Entry 6UEN (electron microscopy, 3.67 A resolution); this record covers chains A and D of the 5 polymer chains in the assembly.

[Chain A]
Name: RNA-directed RNA polymerase L
Source organism: Human respiratory syncytial virus
Notes: EC 2.7.7.48, 2.1.1.56, 2.7.7.-, 2.7.7.88
UniProt: G8EJ12 (G8EJ12_HRSV); numbering as in UniProt (aligned over 1-1500)
Sequence (1500 residues; row label = number of the first residue in the row):
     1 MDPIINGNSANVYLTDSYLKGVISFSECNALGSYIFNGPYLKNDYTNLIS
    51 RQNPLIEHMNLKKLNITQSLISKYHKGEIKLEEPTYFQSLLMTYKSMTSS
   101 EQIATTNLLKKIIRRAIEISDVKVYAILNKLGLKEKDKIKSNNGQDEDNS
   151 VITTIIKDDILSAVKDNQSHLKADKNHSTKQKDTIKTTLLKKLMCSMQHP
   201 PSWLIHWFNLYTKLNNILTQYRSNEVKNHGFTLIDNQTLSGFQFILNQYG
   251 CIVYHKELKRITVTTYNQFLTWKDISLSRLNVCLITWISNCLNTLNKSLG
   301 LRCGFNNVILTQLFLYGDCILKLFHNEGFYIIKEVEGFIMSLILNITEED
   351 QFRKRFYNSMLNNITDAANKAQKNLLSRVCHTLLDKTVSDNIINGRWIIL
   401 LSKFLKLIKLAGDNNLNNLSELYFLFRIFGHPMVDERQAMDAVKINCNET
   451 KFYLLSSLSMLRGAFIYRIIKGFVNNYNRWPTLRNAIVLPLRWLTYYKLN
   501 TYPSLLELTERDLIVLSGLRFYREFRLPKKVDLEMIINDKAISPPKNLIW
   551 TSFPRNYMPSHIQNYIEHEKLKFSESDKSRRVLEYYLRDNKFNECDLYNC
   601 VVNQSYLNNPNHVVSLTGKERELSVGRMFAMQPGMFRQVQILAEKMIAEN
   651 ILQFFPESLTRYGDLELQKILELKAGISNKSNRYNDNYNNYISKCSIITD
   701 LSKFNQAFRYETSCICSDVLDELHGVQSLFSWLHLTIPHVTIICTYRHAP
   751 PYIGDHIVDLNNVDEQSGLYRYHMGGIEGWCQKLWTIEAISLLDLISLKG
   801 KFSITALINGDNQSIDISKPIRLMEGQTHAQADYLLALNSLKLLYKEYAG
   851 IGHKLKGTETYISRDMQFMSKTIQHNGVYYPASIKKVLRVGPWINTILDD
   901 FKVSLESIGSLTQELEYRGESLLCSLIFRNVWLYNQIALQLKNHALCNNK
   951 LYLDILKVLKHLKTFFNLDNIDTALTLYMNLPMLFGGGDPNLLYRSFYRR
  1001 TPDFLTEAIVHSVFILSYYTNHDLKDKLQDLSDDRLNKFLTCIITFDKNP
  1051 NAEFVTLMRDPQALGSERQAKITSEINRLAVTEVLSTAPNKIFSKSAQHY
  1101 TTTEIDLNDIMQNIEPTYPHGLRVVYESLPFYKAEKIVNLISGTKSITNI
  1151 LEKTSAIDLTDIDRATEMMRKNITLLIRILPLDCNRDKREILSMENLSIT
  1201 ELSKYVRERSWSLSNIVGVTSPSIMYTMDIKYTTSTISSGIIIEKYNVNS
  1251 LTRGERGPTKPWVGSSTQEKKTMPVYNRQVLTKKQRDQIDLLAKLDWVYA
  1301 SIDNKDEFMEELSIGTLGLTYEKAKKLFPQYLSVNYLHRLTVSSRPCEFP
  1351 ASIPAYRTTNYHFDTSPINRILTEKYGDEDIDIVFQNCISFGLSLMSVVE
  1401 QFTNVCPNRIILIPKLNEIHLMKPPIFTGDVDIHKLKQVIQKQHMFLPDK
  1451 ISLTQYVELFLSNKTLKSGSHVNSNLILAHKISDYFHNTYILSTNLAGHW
Not modelled in the structure: 1-9, 139-166, 660-691, 1462-1500
Reported in the primary citation:
  - catalytic residues: Asp811
  - mutagenesis - D811A: abolished catalytic activity on TrC25
  - conformationally variable residues (loop rearrangement, order/disorder transition): Thr660 to Tyr691, Ser1265 to Thr1282

[Chain D]
Name: the phosphoprotein (P) of human respiratory syncytial virus
Source organism: Human respiratory syncytial virus
UniProt: G3C7Q7 (G3C7Q7_HRSV); residues 1-241 here = UniProt positions 1-241
Sequence (241 residues; row label = number of the first residue in the row):
     1 MEKFAPEFHGEDANNRATKFLESIKGKFTSPKDPKKKDSIISVNSIDIEV
    51 TKESPITSNSTIINPTNETDDTAGNKPNYQRKPLVSFKEDPTPSDNPFSK
   101 LYKETIETFDNNEEESSYSYEEINDQTNDNITARLDRIDEKLSEILGMLH
   151 TLVVASAGPTSARDGIRDAMVGLREEMIEKIRTEALMTNDRLEAMARLRN
   201 EESEKMAKDTSDEVSLNPTSEKLNNLLEGNDSDNDLSLEDF
Not modelled in the structure: 1-127, 203-241

[Chain A / chain D interface]
Residue-residue contacts - 8 pairs, chain A then chain D:
  Arg484(A) - Thr188(D)  hydrogen bond
  Arg520(A) - Glu184(D)  salt bridge
  Tyr522(A) - Met187(D)
  Tyr522(A) - Arg191(D)
  Leu1453(A) - Arg199(D)
  Thr1454(A) - Arg199(D)
  Val1457(A) - Arg199(D)
  Glu1458(A) - Met195(D)
Interface residues without a listed pair, chain A (9 interface residues in all): Arg523, Arg526
Interface residues without a listed pair, chain D (9 interface residues in all): Leu192, Leu198, Glu202

[Summary]
Chain A and chain D each contribute 9 residues to their interface; the contacts include 1 hydrogen bond and 1
salt bridge. Among the polar pairs are Arg520(A)-Glu184(D) and Arg484(A)-Thr188(D). The paper reports the
catalytic residue Asp811(A); D811A of chain A abolishes catalytic activity on TrC25.
Chain A is RNA-directed RNA polymerase L and chain D is the phosphoprotein (P) of human respiratory syncytial
virus, both from Human respiratory syncytial virus; the structure, Cryo-EM structure of the respiratory
syncytial virus RNA polymerase, was determined by electron microscopy.
